PDB entry 5HDT | X-ray diffraction, 2.71 A resolution | chains A and E

[Chain A]
Name: Sister chromatid cohesion protein PDS5 homolog B
Source organism: Homo sapiens
UniProt: Q9NTI5 (PDS5B_HUMAN); residue numbers follow UniProt; this construct covers 21-1120
Chain sequence (1111 residues; numbered 10 to 1120; the number before each row is that of its first residue):
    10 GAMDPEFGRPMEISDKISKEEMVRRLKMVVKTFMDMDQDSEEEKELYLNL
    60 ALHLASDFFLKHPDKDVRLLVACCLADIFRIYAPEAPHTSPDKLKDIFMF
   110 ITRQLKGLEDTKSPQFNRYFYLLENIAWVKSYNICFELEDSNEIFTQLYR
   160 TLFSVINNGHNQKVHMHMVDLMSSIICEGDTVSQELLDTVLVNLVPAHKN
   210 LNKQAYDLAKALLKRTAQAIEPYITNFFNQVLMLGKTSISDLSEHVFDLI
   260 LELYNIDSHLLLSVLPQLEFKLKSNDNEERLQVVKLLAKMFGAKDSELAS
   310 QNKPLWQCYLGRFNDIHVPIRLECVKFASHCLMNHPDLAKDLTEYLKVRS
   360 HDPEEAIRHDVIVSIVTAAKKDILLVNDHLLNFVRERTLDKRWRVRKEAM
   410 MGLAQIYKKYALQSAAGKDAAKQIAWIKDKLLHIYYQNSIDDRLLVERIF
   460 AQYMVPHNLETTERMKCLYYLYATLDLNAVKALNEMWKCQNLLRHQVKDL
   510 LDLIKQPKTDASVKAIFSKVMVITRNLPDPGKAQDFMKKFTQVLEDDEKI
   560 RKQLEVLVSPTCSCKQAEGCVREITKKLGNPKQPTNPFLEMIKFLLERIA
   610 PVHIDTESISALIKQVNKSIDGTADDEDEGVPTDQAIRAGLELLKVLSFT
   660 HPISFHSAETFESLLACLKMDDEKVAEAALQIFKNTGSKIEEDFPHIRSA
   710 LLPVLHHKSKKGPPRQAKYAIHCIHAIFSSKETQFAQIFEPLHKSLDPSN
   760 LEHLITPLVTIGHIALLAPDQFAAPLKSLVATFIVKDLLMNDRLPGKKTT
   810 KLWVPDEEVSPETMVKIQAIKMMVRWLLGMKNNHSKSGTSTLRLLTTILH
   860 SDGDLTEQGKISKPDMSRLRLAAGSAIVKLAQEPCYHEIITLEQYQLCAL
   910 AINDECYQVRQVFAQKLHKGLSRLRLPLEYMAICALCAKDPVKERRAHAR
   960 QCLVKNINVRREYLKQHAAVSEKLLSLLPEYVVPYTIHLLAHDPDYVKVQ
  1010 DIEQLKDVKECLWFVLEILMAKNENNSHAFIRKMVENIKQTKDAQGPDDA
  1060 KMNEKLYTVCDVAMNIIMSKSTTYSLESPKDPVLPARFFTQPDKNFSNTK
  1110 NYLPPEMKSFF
Not modelled in the structure: 10-19, 589-594, 1102-1107, 1117-1120
Modified / non-standard residues: Mse-12, Mse-20 (selenomethionine); Mse-31, Mse-37, Mse-43, Mse-45, Mse-108, Mse-175, Mse-177, Mse-181, Mse-242, Mse-299, Mse-342, Mse-409, Mse-410, Mse-463, Mse-474, Mse-495, Mse-530, Mse-546, Mse-600, Mse-679, Mse-799, Mse-823, Mse-831, Mse-832, Mse-839, Mse-875, Mse-940, Mse-1029, Mse-1043, Mse-1061, Mse-1073, Mse-1077, Mse-1116 (selenomethionine; parent Met)
Differences from the reference sequence: expression tag (10-20); engineered mutation His-97 (Tyr in Q9NTI5)
Residues lining bound ligands: inositol hexakisphosphate (IHP): Gln-690, Arg-724, Lys-727, Tyr-728, Gln-827, Lys-830, Arg-834, Lys-888, Lys-925, Lys-928, Arg-932

[Chain E]
Name: Wings apart-like protein homolog
UniProt: Q7Z5K2 (WAPL_HUMAN), isoform Q7Z5K2-2; residues 1-33 here correspond to UniProt positions 44-76 (UniProt number = residue number + 43)
Chain sequence (33 residues; row label = number of the first residue in the row):
     1 MTSRFGKTYSRKGGNGSSKFDEVFSNKRTTLST
Not modelled in the structure: 1-6, 12-33

[Chain A / chain E interface]
Pairs across the interface (18):
  Gln-47(A) with Lys-7(E)
  Phe-88(A) with Tyr-9(E), hydrogen bond (backbone-side chain)
  Ala-92(A) with Tyr-9(E)
  Pro-93(A) with Tyr-9(E), hydrophobic
  Trp-137(A) with Thr-8(E)
  Val-138(A) with Thr-8(E); Tyr-9(E), hydrogen bond (backbone-backbone)
  Lys-139(A) with Tyr-9(E)
  Ser-140(A) with Tyr-9(E)
  Asn-142(A) with Tyr-9(E), hydrogen bond (side chain-backbone)
  Ile-143(A) with Tyr-9(E)
  Phe-145(A) with Arg-11(E)
  Glu-146(A) with Arg-11(E), salt bridge
  Glu-187(A) with Tyr-9(E); Ser-10(E); Arg-11(E), hydrogen bond (backbone-side chain)
  Gly-188(A) with Arg-11(E)
  Asp-189(A) with Arg-11(E), salt bridge
Interface residues without a listed pair, chain A (16 interface residues in all): Ala-95

[Overview]
Chain A and chain E form an interface of 16 and 5 residues respectively; the contacts include 4 hydrogen bonds
and 2 salt bridges. Polar pairs include Glu-146(A)/Arg-11(E), Asp-189(A)/Arg-11(E) and Phe-88(A)/Tyr-9(E).
Chain A binds inositol hexakisphosphate.
Chain A is Sister chromatid cohesion protein PDS5 homolog B (Homo sapiens) and chain E is Wings apart-like
protein homolog; the structure, Human cohesin regulator Pds5B bound to a Wapl peptide, was determined by X-ray
diffraction.
